Entry 3MG4 (X-ray diffraction, 3.11 A resolution); this record covers chains M and 2 of the 28 polymer chains in the assembly.

[Chain M]
Molecule: Proteasome component PRE4
Organism: Saccharomyces cerevisiae
Notes: EC 3.4.25.1
UniProtKB: P30657 (PSB4_YEAST); the construct lacks a stretch of the UniProt sequence and is renumbered around it, so the offset changes along the chain: -8 to -1 = UniProt 34-41; 1-70 = UniProt 42-111; 71-92 = UniProt 117-138; 93-105 = UniProt 141-153; 3 more segments
Chain sequence (233 residues; each row starts with the number of its first residue; note: 4 numbers in that range are skipped by the numbering (no residue carries them; nothing is unmodelled there); a row labelled like 70A-70E holds insertion residues (70A, then the next letters in order); numbers below 1 keep their minus sign (Thr-8 is residue -8)):
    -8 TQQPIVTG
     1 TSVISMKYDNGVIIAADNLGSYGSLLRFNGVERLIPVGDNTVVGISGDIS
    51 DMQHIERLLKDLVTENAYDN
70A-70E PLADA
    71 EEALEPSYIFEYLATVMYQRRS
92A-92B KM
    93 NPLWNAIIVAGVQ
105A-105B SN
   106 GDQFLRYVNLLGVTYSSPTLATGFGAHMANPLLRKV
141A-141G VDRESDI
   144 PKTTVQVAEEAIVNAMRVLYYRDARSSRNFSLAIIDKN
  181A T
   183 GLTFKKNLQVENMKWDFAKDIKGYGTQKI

[Chain 2]
Molecule: Proteasome component PRE3
Organism: Saccharomyces cerevisiae
Notes: EC 3.4.25.1
UniProtKB: P38624 (PSB6_YEAST); the construct lacks a stretch of the UniProt sequence and is renumbered around it, so the offset changes along the chain: 1-70 = UniProt 20-89; 72-92 = UniProt 90-110; 94-105 = UniProt 111-122; 106-181 = UniProt 125-200; 1 more segments
Chain sequence (196 residues; numbered 1 to 187 plus 12 insertion-coded residues; 3 numbers in that range are skipped by the numbering (no residue carries them; nothing is unmodelled there); the number before each row is that of its first residue; a row labelled like 105A-105B holds insertion residues (105A, then the next letters in order)):
     1 TSIMAVTFKDGVILGADSRTTTGAYIANRVTDKLTRVHDKIWCCRSGSAA
    51 DTQAIADIVQYHLELYTSQY
    72 GTPSTETAASVFKELCYENKD
    94 NLTAGIIVAGYD
105A-105B DK
   106 NKGEVYTIPLGGSVHKLPYAIAGSGSTFIYGYCDKNFRENMSKEETVDFI
   156 KHSLSQAIKWDGSSGGVIRMVVLTAA
   183 GVERL
187A-187J IFYPDEYEQL
Curated features (UniProtKB/Swiss-Prot):
  - active site: Thr1 (Nucleophile)

[Interface between chain M and chain 2]
Residue-residue contacts - 63 pairs, chain M then chain 2:
  Ser24(M) with Trp165(2); Asp166(2); Gly167(2), hydrogen bond (backbone-backbone); Ser168(2)
  Leu25(M) with Phe133(2), hydrophobic; Trp165(2)
  Leu26(M) with Lys164(2); Trp165(2), hydrogen bond (backbone-backbone); Gly167(2)
  Arg27(M) with Trp165(2)
  Phe129(M) with Ala24(2); Tyr25(2), hydrophobic
  Tyr163(M) with Glu187H(2), hydrogen bond
  Tyr164(M) with Ile26(2); Arg29(2)
  Arg165(M) with Ala24(2); Tyr25(2); Ile26(2), hydrogen bond (backbone-backbone); Ala27(2), hydrogen bond (side chain-backbone); Asn28(2); Arg29(2)
  Asp166(M) with Ala24(2); Ile26(2)
  Ala167(M) with Thr21(2); Ala24(2), hydrogen bond (backbone-backbone); Ile26(2); Gly167(2)
  Arg168(M) with Ala24(2); Gly167(2)
  Arg171(M) with Asp187E(2), salt bridge; Glu187H(2), salt bridge
  Met195(M) with Pro187D(2), hydrophobic
  Lys196(M) with Arg29(2), hydrogen bond (backbone-side chain)
  Trp197(M) with Arg29(2); Gly171(2); Val172(2), hydrophobic; Tyr187C(2); Pro187D(2)
  Asp198(M) with Tyr187C(2)
  Phe199(M) with Arg29(2); Val30(2), hydrophobic
  Ala200(M) with Val30(2), hydrophobic; Arg174(2), hydrogen bond (backbone-side chain); Ile187A(2), hydrophobic
  Lys201(M) with Ile187A(2); Tyr187C(2)
  Ile203(M) with Val30(2), hydrophobic; Arg174(2)
  Lys204(M) with Asp32(2); Arg186(2)
  Gly205(M) with Asp32(2), hydrogen bond (backbone-side chain)
  Tyr206(M) with Thr35(2); Arg45(2); Gln53(2), hydrogen bond (side chain-backbone); Ala56(2); Asp57(2), hydrogen bond
  Gln209(M) with Asp32(2); Leu34(2); Thr35(2); Arg36(2), hydrogen bond (side chain-backbone); Arg186(2)
  Ile211(M) with Trp42(2); Arg186(2), hydrogen bond (backbone-side chain)
Also at the interface, not in a pair above, chain M (26 interface residues in all): Met133
Also at the interface, not in a pair above, chain 2 (35 interface residues in all): Arg19, Gly23, Ile163

[Summary]
Chain M and chain 2 form an interface of 26 and 35 residues respectively, with 13 hydrogen bonds and 2 salt
bridges. Polar contacts include Arg171(M)-Glu187H(2), Arg171(M)-Asp187E(2) and Tyr163(M)-Glu187H(2). From
UniProt: active-site residue Thr1(2) on chain 2.
Here chain M is Proteasome component PRE4 and chain 2 is Proteasome component PRE3, both from Saccharomyces
cerevisiae. Entry 3MG4 (Structure of yeast 20S proteasome with Compound 1) was determined by X-ray diffraction
(same publication as 3MG0, 3MG6, 3MG7 and 3MG8).
